PDB entry 4XHZ | X-ray diffraction, 2.80 A resolution | chain A

== Chain A ==
Name: Protocadherin-15
From: Homo sapiens
UniProt: Q96QU1 (PCD15_HUMAN); residues 795-1123 here correspond to UniProt positions 816-1144 (UniProt number = residue number + 21)
Chain sequence (338 residues; numbered 794 to 1131; the number before each row is that of its first residue):
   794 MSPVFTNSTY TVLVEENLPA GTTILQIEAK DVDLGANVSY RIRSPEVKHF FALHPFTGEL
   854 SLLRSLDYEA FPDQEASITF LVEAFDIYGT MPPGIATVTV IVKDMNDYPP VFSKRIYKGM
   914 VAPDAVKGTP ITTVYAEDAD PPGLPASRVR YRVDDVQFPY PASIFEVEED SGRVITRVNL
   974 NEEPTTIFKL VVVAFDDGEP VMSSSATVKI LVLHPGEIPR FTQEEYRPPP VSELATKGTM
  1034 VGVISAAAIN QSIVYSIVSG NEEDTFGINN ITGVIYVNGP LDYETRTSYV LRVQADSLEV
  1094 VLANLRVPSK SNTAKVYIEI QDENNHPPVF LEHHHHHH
Not modelled in the structure: 794, 1128-1131
Differences from the reference sequence: cloning artifact (794); expression tag (1124-1131)
Bound ions: Ca2+ site 1: Glu809, Glu862, Asp897, Met898, Asp900; Ca2+ site 2: Glu809, Asp860, Glu862, Asp900; Ca2+ site 3: Asn899, Tyr901, Asp931, Asp933, Ala939, Asp989
UniProt features mapped onto this chain:
  - glycosylation (N-linked (GlcNAc...) asparagine): Asn800, Asn830, Asn1043, Asn1063
Reported in the primary citation:
  - Ca2+ coordination: Tyr901, Asp933

== Summary ==
The Ca2+ site 1 is built by Glu809, Glu862, Asp897, Met898 and Asp900. Glu809, Asp860, Glu862 and Asp900 form
the Ca2+ site 2. From the paper: Ca2+ coordination by Tyr901 and Asp933.
Chain A is Protocadherin-15 (Homo sapiens); the structure, Crystal Structure of Human Protocadherin-15 EC8-10,
was determined by X-ray diffraction together with 5KJ4 from the same study.
